Entry 7TFJ (electron microscopy, 3.30 A resolution); this record covers chains B and C of the 10 polymer chains in the assembly.

Chain B:
Protein: Replication factor C subunit 4
Organism: Saccharomyces cerevisiae
UniProt: P40339 (RFC4_YEAST); residues 1-323 here = UniProt positions 1-323
Sequence (323 residues; row label = number of the first residue in the row):
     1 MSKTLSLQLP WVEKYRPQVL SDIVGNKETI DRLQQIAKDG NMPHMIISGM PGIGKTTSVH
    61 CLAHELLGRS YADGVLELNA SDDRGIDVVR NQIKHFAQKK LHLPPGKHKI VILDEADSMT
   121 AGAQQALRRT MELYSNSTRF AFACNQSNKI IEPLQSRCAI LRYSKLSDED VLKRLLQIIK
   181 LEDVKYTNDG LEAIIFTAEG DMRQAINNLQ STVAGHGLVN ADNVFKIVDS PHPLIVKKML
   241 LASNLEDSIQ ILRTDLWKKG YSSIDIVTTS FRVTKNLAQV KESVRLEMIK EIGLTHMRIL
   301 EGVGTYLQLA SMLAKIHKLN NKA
Not modelled in the structure: 1-3
Swiss-Prot annotation at these positions:
  - binding site (ATP): Val12, Val24, Gly49 to Thr57, Asn145, Arg203
Residues lining bound ligands:
  - ATP-gamma-S (AGS; phosphothiophosphoric acid-adenylate ester), molecule 1: Val12, Tyr15, Arg16, Pro17, Asp22, Ile23, Val24, Gly25, Met50, Pro51, Gly52, Ile53, Gly54, Lys55, Thr56, Thr57, Asn145, Leu166, Arg174, Met202, Arg203
  - ATP-gamma-S (AGS), molecule 2: Arg128, Glu132, Pro153, Arg157

Chain C:
Protein: Replication factor C subunit 3
Organism: Saccharomyces cerevisiae
UniProt: P38629 (RFC3_YEAST); residue numbers follow UniProt; this construct covers 1-340
Sequence (340 residues; each row starts with the number of its first residue):
     1 MSTSTEKRSK ENLPWVEKYR PETLDEVYGQ NEVITTVRKF VDEGKLPHLL FYGPPGTGKT
    61 STIVALAREI YGKNYSNMVL ELNASDDRGI DVVRNQIKDF ASTRQIFSKG FKLIILDEAD
   121 AMTNAAQNAL RRVIERYTKN TRFCVLANYA HKLTPALLSR CTRFRFQPLP QEAIERRIAN
   181 VLVHEKLKLS PNAEKALIEL SNGDMRRVLN VLQSCKATLD NPDEDEISDD VIYECCGAPR
   241 PSDLKAVLKS ILEDDWGTAH YTLNKVRSAK GLALIDLIEG IVKILEDYEL QNEETRVHLL
   301 TKLADIEYSI SKGGNDQIQG SAVIGAIKAS FENETVKANV
Not modelled in the structure: 1-5, 336-340
Swiss-Prot annotation at these positions:
  - binding site (ATP): Val16 to Tyr19, Arg20, Tyr28, Gly53 to Ser61, Asn148, Arg206
  - modified residue: Ser2 (N-acetylserine)
Residues lining bound ligands:
  - ATP-gamma-S (AGS; phosphothiophosphoric acid-adenylate ester), molecule 1: Val16, Tyr19, Arg20, Pro21, Glu26, Val27, Tyr28, Pro55, Gly56, Thr57, Gly58, Lys59, Thr60, Ser61, Asn148, Leu169, Arg177, Met205, Arg206, Leu209
  - ATP-gamma-S (AGS), molecule 2: Arg131, Glu135, Ala156, Arg160

Interface between chain B and chain C:
Contacting residue pairs (91; chain B residue first):
  Thr4(B) with Ile70(C); Tyr71(C); Ser108(C); Gly110(C); Phe111(C)
  Leu5(B) with Val41(C); Phe111(C)
  Ser6(B) with Gly44(C)
  Leu7(B) with Gly44(C); Phe111(C), hydrophobic; Arg142(C)
  Gln8(B) with Gly44(C); Lys45(C); Arg142(C), hydrogen bond (backbone-side chain)
  Leu9(B) with Lys139(C)
  Pro10(B) with Arg142(C)
  Glu13(B) with Thr138(C); Lys139(C)
  Arg16(B) with Glu135(C), salt bridge
  Asn79(B) with Arg132(C)
  Ala80(B) with Arg94(C); Ala129(C)
  Ser81(B) with Arg94(C); Lys98(C), hydrogen bond (backbone-side chain); Ala129(C), hydrogen bond (side chain-backbone); Arg132(C); Val133(C)
  Asp82(B) with Arg94(C)
  Asp83(B) with Arg94(C), salt bridge
  Asp114(B) with Arg132(C), salt bridge
  Glu115(B) with Asn128(C); Arg131(C), salt bridge; Arg132(C)
  Ser118(B) with Asn128(C)
  Asn145(B) with Arg131(C), hydrogen bond
  Asp201(B) with Ser159(C), hydrogen bond
  Arg203(B) with Ser159(C); Arg160(C)
  Gln204(B) with Ser159(C)
  Asn207(B) with Ser159(C), hydrogen bond (side chain-backbone); Arg160(C)
  Gln210(B) with Lys45(C)
  Ser211(B) with Thr162(C)
  Ala214(B) with Lys39(C), hydrogen bond (backbone-side chain); Phe40(C), hydrophobic
  Gly215(B) with Lys39(C)
  Lys226(B) with Glu32(C)
  Asp229(B) with Arg165(C), salt bridge
  Leu245(B) with Glu293(C); Arg296(C); Val297(C), hydrophobic
  Lys258(B) with Pro168(C)
  Lys259(B) with Arg165(C), hydrogen bond (backbone-side chain); Pro168(C)
  Gly260(B) with Tyr52(C); Pro54(C); Pro168(C)
  Tyr261(B) with Tyr52(C); Arg163(C)
  Ser262(B) with Tyr52(C), hydrogen bond (backbone-side chain); Tyr149(C)
  Ile264(B) with Tyr149(C), hydrophobic; His151(C)
  Asp265(B) with Tyr52(C), hydrogen bond; Tyr149(C); Ala150(C), hydrogen bond (side chain-backbone); His151(C), hydrogen bond (side chain-backbone)
  Thr268(B) with His151(C)
  Arg298(B) with Ala304(C); Asp305(C), salt bridge; Tyr308(C)
  Glu301(B) with Tyr308(C), hydrogen bond
  Val303(B) with Tyr308(C), hydrophobic; Ser311(C)
  Thr305(B) with Glu279(C)
  Leu307(B) with Val282(C), hydrophobic; Leu300(C), hydrophobic; Leu303(C), hydrophobic; Ala304(C); Glu307(C)
  Gln308(B) with Ala304(C); Glu307(C)
  Ala310(B) with Leu300(C)
  Ser311(B) with Leu300(C); Thr301(C); Ala304(C)
  Ala314(B) with Val297(C); Leu300(C), hydrophobic
  Lys315(B) with Thr301(C)
  Lys318(B) with Val297(C)
  Asn321(B) with Glu293(C)
Also at the interface, not in a pair above, chain B (56 interface residues in all): Thr56, Ile227, Ile249, Arg253, Trp257, Tyr306, His317
Also at the interface, not in a pair above, chain C (55 interface residues in all): Thr36, Asp42, Glu43, Leu46, Gly53, Asn148, Leu158, Cys161, Glu286

Summary:
Chain B and chain C form an interface of 56 and 55 residues respectively; the contacts include 13 hydrogen
bonds and 6 salt bridges. Polar contacts include Arg16(B)-Glu135(C), Asp83(B)-Arg94(C) and
Asp114(B)-Arg132(C). One ATP-gamma-S molecule is bound between chain B and chain C.
Here chain B is Replication factor C subunit 4 and chain C is Replication factor C subunit 3, both from
Saccharomyces cerevisiae. Entry 7TFJ (Atomic model of S. cerevisiae clamp-clamp loader complex PCNA-RFC bound
to DNA with a closed clamp ...) was determined by electron microscopy, deposited together with 7TFH, 7TFI,
7TFK and 7TFL.
